PDB entry 4TJX | X-ray diffraction, 1.90 A resolution | chains A and B

# Chain A
Protein: Vacuolar-sorting receptor 1
From: Arabidopsis thaliana
UniProt: P93026 (VSR1_ARATH); numbering as in UniProt (aligned over 20-182)
Amino-acid sequence (165 residues; row label = number of the first residue in the row):
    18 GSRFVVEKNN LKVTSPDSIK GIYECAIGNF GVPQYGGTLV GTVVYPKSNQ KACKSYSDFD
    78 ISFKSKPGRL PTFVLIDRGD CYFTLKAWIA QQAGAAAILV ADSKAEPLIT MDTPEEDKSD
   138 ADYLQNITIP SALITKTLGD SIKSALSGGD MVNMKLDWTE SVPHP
Disordered / not traced: 18-22, 132-138
Sequence notes: expression tag (18-19)
Cystine bridges: C70-C98
Reported in the primary citation:
  - conformationally variable residues (loop rearrangement, order/disorder transition): R20 to N27, I44 to G53, I126 to I144, D174 to P182
  - contacts within the chain: N46-M128 (hydrogen bond), N46-D129 (hydrogen bond), E24-H181 (hydrogen bond)
  - mutagenesis - R95M: abolished binding to aleu-VSD-GFP
  - mutagenesis - E24A/H181A, R95M: abolished binding to Aleurain peptide (chain B)
  - binding site for Aleurain peptide (chain B): R95 to F100, T127 to D129

# Chain B
Protein: Aleurain peptide
Amino-acid sequence (10 residues; each row starts with the number of its first residue):
     1 ADSNPIRPVT
Disordered / not traced: 5-10
Reported in the primary citation:
  - contacts within the chain: D2-S3 (hydrogen bond) (proposed by the authors, not directly observed)
  - mutagenesis - A1G, D2G: unchanged binding to Vacuolar-sorting receptor 1 (chain A)
  - mutagenesis - S3G, I6G: abolished binding to Vacuolar-sorting receptor 1 (chain A)

# How chain A and chain B interact
Pairs across the interface (15; chain A residue first):
  R95(A) - A1(B)
  R95(A) - S3(B)  hydrogen bond (side chain-backbone)
  R95(A) - N4(B)
  C98(A) - S3(B)
  Y99(A) - D2(B)
  F100(A) - A1(B)
  F100(A) - D2(B)  hydrogen bond (backbone-backbone)
  F100(A) - S3(B)
  F100(A) - N4(B)
  T127(A) - A1(B)  hydrogen bond (backbone-backbone)
  M128(A) - A1(B)
  D129(A) - A1(B)  hydrogen bond (backbone-backbone)
  D129(A) - D2(B)
  T130(A) - D2(B)
  P131(A) - D2(B)
Also at the interface, not in a pair above, chain A (11 interface residues in all): G96, I126
The authors on this interface:
  - residue pairs: R95(A)-S3(B), F100(A)-D2(B), T127(A)-A1(B), D129(A)-A1(B)
  - interface residues, chain A: R95(A), T127(A)

# Overview
The interface between chain A and chain B involves 11 residues on one side and 4 on the other, with 4 hydrogen
bonds. Polar contacts include R95(A)-S3(B), F100(A)-D2(B) and T127(A)-A1(B). The paper describes contacts
between R95(A) and S3(B), F100(A) and D2(B) and T127(A) and A1(B) among others. From the paper: a binding site
for Aleurain peptide (chain B) at R95(A) and T127(A); E24A/H181A and R95M of chain A abolish binding to
Aleurain peptide (chain B); 6 substitutions were tested in all.
Here chain A is Vacuolar-sorting receptor 1 (Arabidopsis thaliana) and chain B is Aleurain peptide. Entry 4TJX
(Crystal structure of protease-associated domain of Arabidopsis VSR1 in complex with aleurain peptide) was
determined by X-ray diffraction, deposited together with 4TJV.
